6ZP6 - chains S and T of the 28 polymer chains in the assembly; structure by X-ray diffraction, 2.80 A resolution.

== Chain S ==
Protein: Proteasome subunit alpha type-6
From: Saccharomyces cerevisiae S288C
Notes: EC 3.4.25.1
UniProt: P40302 (PSA6_YEAST); residues 0-233 here correspond to UniProt positions 1-234 (UniProt number = residue number + 1)
Sequence (234 residues; row label = number of the first residue in the row; numbering starts at 0):
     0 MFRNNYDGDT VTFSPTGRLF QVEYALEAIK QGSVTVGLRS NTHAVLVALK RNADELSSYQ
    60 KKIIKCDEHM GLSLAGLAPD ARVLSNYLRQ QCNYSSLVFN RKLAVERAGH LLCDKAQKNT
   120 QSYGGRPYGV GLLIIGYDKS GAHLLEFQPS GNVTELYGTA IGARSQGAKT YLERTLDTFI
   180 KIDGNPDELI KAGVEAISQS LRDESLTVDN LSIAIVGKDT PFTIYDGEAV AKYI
Not modelled in the structure: 0-2
Swiss-Prot annotation at these positions:
  - modified residue: Ser13 (Phosphoserine)
  - cross-link: Lys190 (Glycyl lysine isopeptide (Lys-Gly) (interchain with G-Cter in ubiquitin))

== Chain T ==
Protein: Probable proteasome subunit alpha type-7
From: Saccharomyces cerevisiae S288C
Notes: EC 3.4.25.1
UniProt: P21242 (PSA7_YEAST); residues -3 to 284 here correspond to UniProt positions 1-288 (UniProt number = residue number + 4)
Sequence (288 residues; numbered -3 to 284; the number before each row is that of its first residue; numbers below 1 keep their minus sign (Met-3 is residue -3)):
    -3 MTSIGTGYDL SNSVFSPDGR NFQVEYAVKA VENGTTSIGI KCNDGVVFAV EKLITSKLLV
    57 PQKNVKIQVV DRHIGCVYSG LIPDGRHLVN RGREEAASFK KLYKTPIPIP AFADRLGQYV
   117 QAHTLYNSVR PFGVSTIFGG VDKNGAHLYM LEPSGSYWGY KGAATGKGRQ SAKAELEKLV
   177 DHHPEGLSAR EAVKQAAKII YLAHEDNKEK DFELEISWCS LSETNGLHKF VKGDLLQEAI
   237 DFAQKEINGD DDEDEDDSDN VMSSDDENAP VATNANATTD QEGDIHLE
Not modelled in the structure: -3 to 1, 245-284
Swiss-Prot annotation at these positions:
  - modified residue: Thr-2 (N-acetylthreonine)

== Chain S / chain T interface ==
Pairs across the interface (63; chain S residue first):
  Asn4(S) - Leu6(T)
  Tyr5(S) - Asp5(T)  hydrogen bond
  Tyr5(S) - Leu6(T)  hydrophobic
  Thr9(S) - Arg126(T)
  Val10(S) - Gln19(T)
  Val10(S) - Asn123(T)
  Val10(S) - Ser124(T)
  Val10(S) - Val125(T)
  Val10(S) - Arg126(T)
  Thr11(S) - Leu6(T)
  Thr11(S) - Gln19(T)
  Phe12(S) - Gln19(T)
  Phe12(S) - Tyr22(T)
  Phe12(S) - Ala23(T)  hydrophobic
  Phe12(S) - Arg126(T)
  Phe12(S) - Pro127(T)
  Phe12(S) - Gly129(T)
  Ser13(S) - Tyr22(T)
  Pro14(S) - Tyr22(T)  hydrophobic
  Pro14(S) - Lys25(T)
  Thr15(S) - Lys25(T)
  Gly16(S) - Tyr22(T)
  Gly16(S) - Lys25(T)
  Gly16(S) - Ala26(T)
  Leu18(S) - Leu77(T)  hydrophobic
  Leu18(S) - Arg126(T)
  His109(S) - Arg82(T)
  Cys112(S) - Arg82(T)
  Asp113(S) - Arg82(T)  salt bridge
  Asp113(S) - Asn86(T)
  Gln116(S) - Pro79(T)
  Gln116(S) - Asp80(T)
  Gln116(S) - His83(T)  hydrogen bond
  Gln116(S) - Arg126(T)
  Thr119(S) - Arg126(T)  hydrogen bond (backbone-side chain)
  Gln120(S) - His83(T)
  Gln120(S) - His119(T)
  Gln120(S) - Val125(T)
  Gln120(S) - Arg126(T)  hydrogen bond (backbone-backbone)
  Gln120(S) - Phe128(T)
  Ser121(S) - Ser124(T)
  Tyr122(S) - Ser124(T)  hydrogen bond (backbone-backbone)
  Ser149(S) - Pro79(T)
  Gly150(S) - Pro79(T)
  Asn151(S) - Ile78(T)
  Asn151(S) - Pro79(T)
  Thr153(S) - Leu55(T)
  Thr153(S) - Asn60(T)
  Glu154(S) - Val56(T)
  Glu154(S) - Lys59(T)
  Glu154(S) - Asn60(T)  hydrogen bond (backbone-side chain)
  Leu155(S) - Leu54(T)
  Leu155(S) - Leu55(T)
  Leu155(S) - Val56(T)
  Tyr156(S) - Leu54(T)  hydrogen bond (backbone-backbone)
  Tyr156(S) - Val56(T)
  Tyr156(S) - Pro57(T)
  Gly157(S) - Leu54(T)
  Lys168(S) - Leu54(T)
  Leu171(S) - Leu54(T)
  Glu172(S) - Ser52(T)
  Glu172(S) - Lys53(T)
  Leu175(S) - Lys53(T)
Also at the interface, not in a pair above, chain S (34 interface residues in all): Arg38, Val152, Phe178

== Overview ==
Chain S and chain T form an interface of 34 and 30 residues respectively, with 7 hydrogen bonds and 1 salt
bridge. Among the polar pairs are Asp113(S)-Arg82(T), Tyr5(S)-Asp5(T) and Gln116(S)-His83(T).
Chain S is Proteasome subunit alpha type-6 and chain T is Probable proteasome subunit alpha type-7, both from
Saccharomyces cerevisiae S288C; the structure, Yeast 20S proteasome in complex with glidobactin-like natural
product HB334, was determined by X-ray diffraction together with 6ZOU and 6ZP8 from the same study.
